PDB entry 1M4B | X-ray diffraction, 2.15 A resolution | chain A

# Chain A
Name: interleukin-2
From: Homo sapiens
Reference sequence: P60568 (IL2_HUMAN); residues 1-133 here correspond to UniProt positions 21-153 (UniProt number = residue number + 20)
Sequence (133 residues; row label = number of the first residue in the row):
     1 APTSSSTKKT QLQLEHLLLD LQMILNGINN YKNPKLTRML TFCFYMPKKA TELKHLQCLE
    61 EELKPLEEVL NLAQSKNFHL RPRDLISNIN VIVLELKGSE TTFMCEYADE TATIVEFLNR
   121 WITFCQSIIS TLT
Not modelled in the structure: 1-4, 74-82, 99-102
Construct notes: engineered mutation C43 (Lys63 in P60568)
Cystine bridges: C58-C105
Covalent attachments: compound NMP linked to C43
Small-molecule neighbours: NMP (2-[2-(2-cyclohexyl-2-guanidino-acetylamino)-acetylamino]-N-(3-mercapto-propyl)-propionamide): T41, F42, F44, Y45, E62, P65, E68
Curated features (UniProtKB/Swiss-Prot):
  - glycosylation: T3 (O-linked (GalNAc...) threonine)
From the paper describing this entry:
  - binding site for NMP: E62
  - mutagenesis - K43C, Y45C, L72C: decreased binding to IL-2Ralpha

# Summary
Covalently linked compound NMP: at C43. The paper reports a binding site for NMP at E62; K43C, Y45C and L72C
reduce binding to IL-2Ralpha.
Chain A is interleukin-2 (Homo sapiens); the structure, Crystal Structure of Human Interleukin-2 K43C
Covalently Modified at C43 with
2-[2-(2-Cyclohexyl-2-guanidino-acetylamino)-acetylamino]-N-(3-mercapto-propyl)-propionamide, was determined by
X-ray diffraction (same publication as 1M47, 1M48, 1M49, 1M4A and 1M4C).
